PDB entry 1J5A | X-ray diffraction, 3.50 A resolution | chains A and M of the 4 polymer chains in the assembly

Chain A:
Molecule: 23S RRNA
Source organism: Deinococcus radiodurans
Sequence (2880 nucleotides; each row starts with the number of its first residue):
     1 GGUCAAGAUAGUAAGGGUCCACGGUGGAUGCCCUGGCGCUGGAGCCGAUG
    51 AAGGACGCGAUUACCUGCGAAAAGCCCCGACGAGCUGGAGAUACGCUUUG
   101 ACUCGGGGAUGUCCGAAUGGGGAAACCCACCUCGUAAGAGGUAUCCGCAA
   151 GGAUGGGAACUCAGGGAACUGAAACAUCUCAGUACCUGAAGGAGAAGAAA
   201 GAGAAUUCGAUUCCGUUAGUAGCGGCGAGCGAACCCGGAUCAGCCCAAAC
   251 CGAAACGCUUGCGUUUCGGGGUUGUAGGACCAGUUUUUAAGAUUCAACCC
   301 CUCAAGCCGAAGUGGCUGGAAAGCUACACCUCAGAAGGUGAGAGUCCUGU
   351 AGGCGAACGAGCGGUUGACUGUACUGGCACCUGAGUAGGUCGUUGUUCGU
   401 GAAACGAUGACUGAAUCCGCGCGGACCACCGCGCAAGGCUAAAUACUCCC
   451 AGUGACCGAUAGCGCAUAGUACCGUGAGGGAAAGGUGAAAAGAACCCCGG
   501 GAGGGGAGUGAAAGAGAACCUGAAACCGUGGACUUACAAGCAGUCAUGGC
   551 ACCUUAUGCGUGUUAUGGCGUGCCUAUUGAAGCAUGAGCCGGCGACUUAG
   601 ACCUGACGUGCGAGCUUAAGUUGAAAAACGGAGGCGGAGCGAAAGCGAGU
   651 CCGAAUAGGGCGGCAUUAGUACGUCGGGCUAGACUCGAAACCAGGUGAGC
   701 UAAGCAUGACCAGGUUGAAACCCCCGUGACAGGGGGCGGAGGACCGAACC
   751 GGUGCCUGCUGAAACAGUCUCGGAUGAGUUGUGUUUAGGAGUGAAAAGCU
   801 AACCGAACCUGGAGAUAGCUAGUUCUCCCCGAAAUGUAUUGAGGUACAGC
   851 CUCGGAUGUUGACCAUGUCCUGUAGAGCACUCACAAGGCUAGGGGGCCUA
   901 CCAGCUUACCAAACCUUAUGAAACUCCGAAGGGGCACGCGUUUAGUCCGG
   951 GAGUGAGGCUGCGAGAGCUAACUUCCGUAGCCGAGAGGGAAACAACCCAG
  1001 ACCAUCAGCUAAGGUCCCUAAAUGAUCGCUCAGUGGUUAAGGAUGUGUCG
  1051 UCGCAUAGACAGCCAGGAGGUUGGCUUAGAAGCAGCCACCCUUCAAAGAG
  1101 UGCGUAAUAGCUCACUGGUCGAGUGACGAUGCGCCGAAAAUGAUCGGGGC
  1151 UCAAGUGAUCUACCGAAGCUAUGGAUUCAACUCGCGAAGCGAGUUGUCUG
  1201 GUAGGGGAGCGUUCAGUCCGCGGAGAAGCCAUACCGGAAGGAGUGGUGGA
  1251 GCCGACUGAAGUGCGGAUGCCGGCAUGAGUAACGAUAAAAGAAGUGAGAA
  1301 UCUUCUUCGCCGUAAGGACAAGGGUUCCUGGGGAAGGGUCGUCCGCCCAG
  1351 GGAAAGUCGGGACCUAAGGUGAGGCCGAACGGCGCAGCCGAUGGACAGCA
  1401 GGUCAAGAUUCCUGCACCGAUCAUGUGGAGUGAUGGAGGGACGCAUUACG
  1451 CUAUCCAAUGCCAAGCUAUGGCUAUGCUGGUUGGUACGCUCAAGGGCGAU
  1501 CGGGUCAGAAAAUCUACCGGUCACAUGCCUCAGACGUAUCGGGAGCUUCC
  1551 UCGGAAGCGAAGUUGGAAACGCGACGGUGCCAAGAAAAGCUUCUAAACGU
  1601 UGAAACAUGAUUGCCCGUACCGCAAACCGACACAGGUGUCCGAGUGUCAA
  1651 UGCACUAAGGCGCGCGAGAGAACCCUCGUUAAGGAACUUUGCAAUCUCAC
  1701 CCCGUAACUUCGGAAGAAGGGGUCCCCACGCUUCGCGUGGGGCGCAGUGA
  1751 AUAGGCCCAGGCGACUGUUUACCAAAAUCACAGCACUCUGCCAACACGAA
  1801 CAGUGGACGUAUAGGGUGUGACGCCUGCCCGGUGCCGGAAGGUCAAGUGG
  1851 AGCGGUGCAAGCUGCGAAAUGAAGCCCCGGUGAACGGCGGCCGUAACUAU
  1901 AACGGUCCUAAGGUAGCGAAAUUCCUUGUCGGGUAAGUUCCGACCUGCAC
  1951 GAAAGGCGUAACGAUCUGGGCGCUGUCUCAACGAGGGACUCGGUGAAAUU
  2001 GAAUUGGCUGUAAAGAUGCGGCCUACCCGUAGCAGGACGAAAAGACCCCG
  2051 UGGAGCUUUACUAUAGUCUGGCAUUGGGAUUCGGGUUUCUCUGCGUAGGA
  2101 UAGGUGGGAGCCUGCGAAACUGGCCUUUUGGGGUCGGUGGAGGCAACGGU
  2151 GAAAUACCACCCUGAGAAACUUGGAUUUCUAACCUGAAAAAUCACUUUCG
  2201 GGGACCGUGCUUGGCGGGUAGUUUGACUGGGGCGGUCGCCUCCCAAAAUG
  2251 UAACGGAGGCGCCCAAAGGUCACCUCAAGACGGUUGGAAAUCGUCUGUAG
  2301 AGCGCAAAGGUAGAAGGUGGCUUGACUGCGAGACUGACACGUCGAGCAGG
  2351 GAGGAAACUCGGGCUUAGUGAACCGGUGGUACCGUGUGGAAGGGCCAUCG
  2401 AUCAACGGAUAAAAGUUACCCCGGGGAUAACAGGCUGAUCUCCCCCGAGA
  2451 GUCCAUAUCGGCGGGGAGGUUUGGCACCUCGAUGUCGGCUCGUCGCAUCC
  2501 UGGGGCUGAAGAAGGUCCCAAGGGUUGGGCUGUUCGCCCAUUAAAGCGGC
  2551 ACGCGAGCUGGGUUCAGAACGUCGUGAGACAGUUCGGUCUCUAUCCGCUA
  2601 CGGGCGCAGGAGAAUUGAGGGGAGUUGCUCCUAGUACGAGAGGACCGGAG
  2651 UGAACGGACCGCUGGUCUCCCUGCUGUCGUACCAACGGCACAUGCAGGGU
  2701 AGCUAUGUCCGGAACGGAUAACCGCUGAAAGCAUCUAAGCGGGAAGCCAG
  2751 CCCCAAGAUGAGUUCUCCCACUGUUUAUCAGGUAAGACUCCCGGAAGACC
  2801 ACCGGGUUAAGAGGCCAGGCGUGCACGCAUAGCAAUGUGUUCAGCGGACU
  2851 GGUGCUCAUCAGUCGAGGUCUUGACCACUC
Unresolved in the structure: 249-289, 374-383, 893-908, 2098-2102, 2111-2116, 2126-2131, 2141-2156, 2775-2777, 2878-2880
Ligand contacts:
  - clarithromycin (CTY): A2040, A2041, A2042, A2045, A2482, G2484, U2588, C2589, U2590
  - Mg2+ (MG): A2045, C2420, C2421
What the authors report for this chain:
  - binding site for clarithromycin: A2041, A2042, A2045, G2484, U2588

Chain M:
Name: Ribosomal protein L32
Source organism: Deinococcus radiodurans
UniProt: P49228 (RL32_DEIRA); residue numbers follow UniProt; this construct covers 1-60
Chain sequence (60 residues; row label = number of the first residue in the row):
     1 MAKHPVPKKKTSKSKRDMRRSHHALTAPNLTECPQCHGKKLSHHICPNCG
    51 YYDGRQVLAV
Unresolved in the structure: 1, 60
UniProt features mapped onto this chain:
  - zinc finger: Cys33 to Cys49 (C4-type)
  - binding site (Zn(2+)): Cys33, Cys36, Cys46, Cys49

Chain A / chain M interface:
Residue-residue contacts - 22 pairs, chain A then chain M:
  G15(A) with Met18(M), sugar contact; Ser21(M), sugar contact
  G16(A) with Ser14(M), phosphate contact
  G17(A) with Ser14(M), phosphate contact
  U760(A) with Ala2(M), phosphate contact; Lys3(M), base contact
  U1276(A) with Lys10(M), sugar contact
  U2000(A) with Lys8(M), sugar contact; Lys9(M), sugar contact; Lys10(M), sugar contact
  A2002(A) with Lys9(M), phosphate contact; Lys10(M), phosphate contact
  A2003(A) with Thr11(M), phosphate contact
  G2029(A) with Arg19(M), sugar contact
  G2039(A) with His4(M), base contact; Pro5(M), base contact
  A2040(A) with His4(M), base contact
  U2590(A) with Ala2(M), base contact
  U2594(A) with Pro7(M), base contact
  U2859(A) with His43(M), base contact; Tyr52(M), base contact
  A2861(A) with Thr31(M), sugar contact
Other interface residues (no listed pair), chain A (23 interface residues in all): A14, A1275, G1279, A1998, U1999, U2004, C2028, C2790
Other interface residues (no listed pair), chain M (21 interface residues in all): Val6, Ser12, Lys13, Asp17, Ser42

In short:
Chain A and chain M form an interface of 23 and 21 residues respectively. Chain A binds clarithromycin and
Mg2+. Curated annotation (UniProt) lists 4 Zn2+-binding residues on chain M. The paper reports a binding site
for clarithromycin at A2041(A), A2042(A) and A2045(A) among others.
Here chain A is 23S RRNA and chain M is Ribosomal protein L32, both from Deinococcus radiodurans. Entry 1J5A
(Structural basis for the interaction of antibiotics with the peptidyl transferase center in eubacteria) was
determined by X-ray diffraction (same publication as 1JZX, 1JZY, 1JZZ and 1K01).
